PDB entry 4OKF | X-ray diffraction, 1.54 A resolution | chains A and B

== Chain A ==
Name: Ribonuclease pancreatic
Notes: EC 3.1.27.5; fragment: S-peptide:
UniProt: P61823 (RNAS1_BOVIN); residues 1-15 here correspond to UniProt positions 27-41 (UniProt number = residue number + 26)
Amino-acid sequence (15 residues; each row starts with the number of its first residue):
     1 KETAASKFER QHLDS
Modified positions: S6 (2-amino-acrylic acid; DHA); L13 (norleucine; NLE)
Sequence notes: engineered mutation S6 (Ala32 in P61823), L13 (Met39 in P61823)
Swiss-Prot annotation at these positions:
  - active site: H12 (Proton acceptor)
  - binding site (substrate): K7, R10
  - glycosylation (N-linked (Glc) (glycation) lysine): K1, K7

== Chain B ==
Name: Ribonuclease pancreatic
From: Bos taurus
Notes: EC 3.1.27.5; fragment: S-protein:
UniProt: P61823 (RNAS1_BOVIN); residues 21-124 here correspond to UniProt positions 47-150 (UniProt number = residue number + 26)
Amino-acid sequence (104 residues; numbered 21 to 124; the number before each row is that of its first residue):
    21 SSSNYCNQMM KSRNLTKDRC KPVNTFVHES LADVQAVCSQ KNVACKNGQT NCYQSYSTMS
    81 ITDCRETGSS KYPNCAYKTT QANKHIIVAC EGNPYVPVHF DASV
Unresolved in the structure: 21-23
Disulfide bonds: C26-C84, C40-C95, C58-C110, C65-C72
Swiss-Prot annotation at these positions:
  - active site: H119 (Proton donor)
  - binding site (substrate): K41 to T45, K66, R85
  - glycosylation: N34 (N-linked (GlcNAc...) asparagine), K37 (N-linked (Glc) (glycation) lysine), K41 (N-linked (Glc) (glycation) lysine)

== Chain A / chain B interface ==
Contacting residue pairs - 39 pairs, chain A then chain B:
  A4(A) - V118(B)  hydrophobic
  A5(A) - V116(B)  hydrophobic
  A5(A) - P117(B)
  A5(A) - V118(B)
  F8(A) - V54(B)  hydrophobic
  F8(A) - P117(B)
  F8(A) - V118(B)
  F8(A) - H119(B)
  F8(A) - F120(B)
  E9(A) - R33(B)
  E9(A) - L51(B)
  R10(A) - R33(B)  hydrogen bond (backbone-side chain)
  R10(A) - N34(B)  hydrogen bond (side chain-backbone)
  R10(A) - L35(B)
  Q11(A) - L35(B)
  Q11(A) - R39(B)
  Q11(A) - K41(B)
  Q11(A) - N44(B)  hydrogen bond (backbone-side chain)
  Q11(A) - T45(B)
  Q11(A) - F46(B)
  H12(A) - N44(B)  hydrogen bond
  H12(A) - T45(B)  hydrogen bond (side chain-backbone)
  H12(A) - F46(B)
  H12(A) - V47(B)  hydrogen bond (backbone-backbone)
  H12(A) - F120(B)
  L13(A) - R33(B)  hydrogen bond (backbone-side chain)
  L13(A) - V47(B)
  L13(A) - E49(B)
  L13(A) - S50(B)
  L13(A) - L51(B)
  L13(A) - V54(B)
  D14(A) - Y25(B)  hydrogen bond
  D14(A) - M29(B)
  D14(A) - V47(B)  hydrogen bond (backbone-backbone)
  D14(A) - H48(B)  salt bridge
  S15(A) - V47(B)
  S15(A) - E49(B)  hydrogen bond (side chain-backbone)
  S15(A) - S50(B)
  S15(A) - L51(B)
Also at the interface, not in a pair above, chain B (23 interface residues in all): Q55, V108

== In short ==
10 residues of chain A and 23 residues of chain B are in contact, with 10 hydrogen bonds and 1 salt bridge.
Polar pairs include D14(A)-H48(B), R10(A)-R33(B) and R10(A)-N34(B).
Chain A is Ribonuclease pancreatic and chain B is Ribonuclease pancreatic (Bos taurus); the structure, RNase S
in complex with an artificial peptide, was determined by X-ray diffraction.
